PDB entry 7QJ2 | electron microscopy, 8.60 A resolution (very low resolution: no residue pairs are listed; an interface is given only as per-side residue counts) | chains E and S of the 22 polymer chains in the assembly

[Chain E]
Protein: Gamma-tubulin complex component 2
Source organism: Homo sapiens
UniProt: Q9BSJ2 (GCP2_HUMAN); residue numbers follow UniProt; this construct covers 1-902
Sequence (902 residues; each row starts with the number of its first residue):
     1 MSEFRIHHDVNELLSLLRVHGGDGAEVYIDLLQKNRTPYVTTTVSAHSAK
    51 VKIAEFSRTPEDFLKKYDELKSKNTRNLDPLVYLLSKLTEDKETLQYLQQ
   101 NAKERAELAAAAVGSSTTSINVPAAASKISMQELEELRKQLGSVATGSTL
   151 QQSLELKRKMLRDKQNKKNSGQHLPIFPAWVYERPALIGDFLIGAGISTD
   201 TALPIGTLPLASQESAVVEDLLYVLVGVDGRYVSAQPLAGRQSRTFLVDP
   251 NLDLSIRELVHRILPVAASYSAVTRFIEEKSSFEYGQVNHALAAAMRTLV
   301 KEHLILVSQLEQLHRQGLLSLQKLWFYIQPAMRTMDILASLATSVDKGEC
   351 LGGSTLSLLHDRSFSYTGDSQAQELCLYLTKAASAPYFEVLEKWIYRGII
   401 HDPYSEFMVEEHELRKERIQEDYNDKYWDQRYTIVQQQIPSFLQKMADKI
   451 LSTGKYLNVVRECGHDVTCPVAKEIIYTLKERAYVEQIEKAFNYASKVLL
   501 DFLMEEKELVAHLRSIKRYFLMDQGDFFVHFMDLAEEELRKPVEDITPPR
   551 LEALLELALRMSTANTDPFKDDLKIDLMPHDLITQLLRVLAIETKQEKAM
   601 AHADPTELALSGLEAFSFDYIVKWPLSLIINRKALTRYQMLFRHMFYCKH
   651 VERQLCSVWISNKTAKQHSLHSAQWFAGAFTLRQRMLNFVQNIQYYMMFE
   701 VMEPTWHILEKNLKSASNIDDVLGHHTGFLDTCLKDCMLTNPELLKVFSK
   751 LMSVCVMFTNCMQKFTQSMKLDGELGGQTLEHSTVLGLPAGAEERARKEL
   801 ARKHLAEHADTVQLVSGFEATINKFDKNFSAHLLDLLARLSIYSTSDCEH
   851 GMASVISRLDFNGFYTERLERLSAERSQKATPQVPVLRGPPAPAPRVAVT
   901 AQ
Disordered / not traced: 1-149, 194-200, 587-606, 664-673, 772-813, 845-850, 873-902
UniProt features mapped onto this chain:
  - modified residue: Tyr83 (Phosphotyrosine)
  - natural variant: Arg297 (R297C: In CDCBM15; uncertain significance), Arg333 (R333C: In CDCBM15; uncertain significance), Ala615 (A615P: In CDCBM15; uncertain significance)

[Chain S]
Protein: Tubulin gamma-1 chain
Source organism: Homo sapiens
UniProt: P23258 (TBG1_HUMAN); numbering as in UniProt (aligned over 1-451)
Sequence (451 residues; each row starts with the number of its first residue):
     1 MPREIITLQLGQCGNQIGFEFWKQLCAEHGISPEGIVEEFATEGTDRKDV
    51 FFYQADDEHYIPRAVLLDLEPRVIHSILNSPYAKLYNPENIYLSEHGGGA
   101 GNNWASGFSQGEKIHEDIFDIIDREADGSDSLEGFVLCHSIAGGTGSGLG
   151 SYLLERLNDRYPKKLVQTYSVFPNQDEMSDVVVQPYNSLLTLKRLTQNAD
   201 CVVVLDNTALNRIATDRLHIQNPSFSQINQLVSTIMSASTTTLRYPGYMN
   251 NDLIGLIASLIPTPRLHFLMTGYTPLTTDQSVASVRKTTVLDVMRRLLQP
   301 KNVMVSTGRDRQTNHCYIAILNIIQGEVDPTQVHKSLQRIRERKLANFIP
   351 WGPASIQVALSRKSPYLPSAHRVSGLMMANHTSISSLFERTCRQYDKLRK
   401 REAFLEQFRKEDMFKDNFDEMDTSREIVQQLIDEYHAATRPDYISWGTQE
   451 Q
Disordered / not traced: 1-2, 42-44, 94-100, 178-179, 280-286, 307-312, 448-451
UniProt features mapped onto this chain:
  - binding site (GTP): Ala142 to Gly148
  - modified residue: Ser131 (Phosphoserine)
  - natural variant: Tyr92 (Y92C: In CDCBM4), Thr331 (T331P: In CDCBM4), Leu387 (L387P: In CDCBM4)

[Interface between chain E and chain S]
At this resolution (9 A) residue pairs are not listed: 51 residues of chain E and 57 of chain S lie at the interface.

[In short]
The interface between chain E and chain S involves 51 residues on one side and 57 on the other. UniProt lists
7 GTP-binding residues on chain S.
Here chain E is Gamma-tubulin complex component 2 and chain S is Tubulin gamma-1 chain, both from Homo
sapiens. Entry 7QJ2 (Structure of recombinant human gamma-Tubulin Ring Complex 8-spoked assembly intermediate
(spokes 5-12)) was determined by electron microscopy together with 7QJ0, 7QJ1, 7QJ3, 7QJ4, 7QJD and 7QJE from
the same study.
